5DNM - chains E and I of the 10 polymer chains in the assembly; structure by X-ray diffraction, 2.81 A resolution.

# Chain E
Protein: Histone H3.2
From: Xenopus laevis
Reference sequence: P84233 (H32_XENLA); residues 1-135 here correspond to UniProt positions 2-136 (UniProt number = residue number + 1)
Amino-acid sequence (135 residues; row label = number of the first residue in the row):
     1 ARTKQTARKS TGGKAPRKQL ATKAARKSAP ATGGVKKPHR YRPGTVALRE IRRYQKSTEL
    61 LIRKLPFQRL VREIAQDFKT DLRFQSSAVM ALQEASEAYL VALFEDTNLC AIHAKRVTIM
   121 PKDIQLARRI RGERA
Disordered / not traced: 1-37, 135
Differences from the reference sequence: variant Ala102 (Gly103 in P84233)
Ion coordination: Mg2+: Asp77 (shared with 1 residue of chain D)
Swiss-Prot annotation at these positions:
  - modified residue: Arg2 (Asymmetric dimethylarginine), Thr3 (Phosphothreonine), Lys4 (Allysine), Gln5 (5-glutamyl dopamine), Thr6 (Phosphothreonine), Arg8 (Citrulline), Lys9 (N6,N6,N6-trimethyllysine), Ser10 (ADP-ribosylserine), Thr11 (Phosphothreonine), Lys14 (N6-(2-hydroxyisobutyryl)lysine), Arg17 (Asymmetric dimethylarginine), Lys18 (N6-(2-hydroxyisobutyryl)lysine), Lys23 (N6-(2-hydroxyisobutyryl)lysine), Arg26 (Citrulline), Lys27 (N6,N6,N6-trimethyllysine), Ser28 (ADP-ribosylserine), Lys36 (N6,N6,N6-trimethyllysine), Lys37 (N6-methyllysine), Tyr41 (Phosphotyrosine), Lys56 (N6,N6,N6-trimethyllysine) and 8 more in UniProt
  - lipidation: Cys110 (S-palmitoyl cysteine)

# Chain I
Molecule: 145-nt DNA strand
Sequence (145 nucleotides; numbered -72 to 72; the number before each row is that of its first residue; numbers below 1 keep their minus sign (DA-72 is residue -72)):
   -72 ATCAATATCC ACCTGCAGAT ACTACCAAAA GTGTATTTGG AAACTGCTCC ATCAAAAGGC
   -12 ATGTTCAGCT GAATCAGCTG AACATGCCTT TTGATGGAGC AGTTTCCAAA TACACTTTTG
    48 GTAGTATCTG CAGGTGGATA TTGAT

# Chain E / chain I interface
Residue-residue contacts - 28 pairs, chain E then chain I:
  His39(E) with DT-67(I), sugar contact
  Arg40(E) with DA9(I), hydrogen bond to the base; DC10(I), hydrogen bond to the sugar
  Tyr41(E) with DT-67(I), sugar contact; DA-66(I), sugar contact; DA9(I), sugar contact; DC10(I), hydrogen bond to the phosphate
  Arg42(E) with DA9(I), phosphate contact
  Pro43(E) with DA8(I), phosphate contact; DA9(I), sugar contact
  Gly44(E) with DA8(I), hydrogen bond to the phosphate; DA9(I), hydrogen bond to the phosphate
  Thr45(E) with DA9(I), hydrogen bond to the phosphate
  Val46(E) with DA9(I), hydrogen bond to the phosphate; DC10(I), phosphate contact
  Ala47(E) with DA9(I), hydrogen bond to the phosphate
  Arg49(E) with DA-66(I), sugar contact; DT-65(I), phosphate contact
  Lys56(E) with DC-64(I), salt bridge to the phosphate
  Arg63(E) with DT17(I), phosphate contact; DT18(I), salt bridge to the phosphate
  Lys64(E) with DT18(I), hydrogen bond to the phosphate
  Leu65(E) with DT17(I), phosphate contact; DT18(I), hydrogen bond to the phosphate
  Pro66(E) with DT17(I), phosphate contact
  Arg69(E) with DT17(I), salt bridge to the phosphate
  Arg83(E) with DA25(I), hydrogen bond to the sugar; DG26(I), sugar contact
Interface residues without a listed pair, chain E (19 interface residues in all): Lys115, Thr118
Interface residues without a listed pair, chain I (16 interface residues in all): DA-68, DG-2, DA-1, DG7, DT16

# Summary
Chain E and chain I form an interface of 19 and 16 residues respectively, with 11 hydrogen bonds and 3 salt
bridges. Polar contacts include Arg40(E)-DA9(I), Arg40(E)-DC10(I) and Arg83(E)-DA25(I).
Here chain E is Histone H3.2 (Xenopus laevis) and chain I is a 145-nt DNA strand. Entry 5DNM (Nucleosome core
particle containing adducts of ruthenium(II)-toluene PTA complex) was determined by X-ray diffraction together
with 5DNN from the same study.
